Entry 5WLQ (X-ray diffraction, 3.10 A resolution); this record covers chain A.

Chain A:
Protein: Capsid assembly scaffolding protein, Myosin-7, Microtubule-associated protein RP/EB family member 1
From: Bacillus phage phi29
Notes: fragment: UNP P13848 residues 2-48 UNP Q15691 residues 208-256, UNP P12883 residues 1677-1755
UniProtKB: chimeric construct of P13848, P12883, Q15691: residues 2-48 from P13848 (SCAF_BPPH2) positions 2-48 (same numbers); residues 1677-1755 from P12883 positions 1677-1755 (same numbers); residues 1756-1805 from Q15691 positions 208-257 (UniProt number = residue number - 1548)
Sequence (180 residues; each row starts with the number of its first residue; note: 1628 numbers in that range are skipped by the numbering (no residue carries them; nothing is unmodelled there); numbers below 1 keep their minus sign (Gly-2 is residue -2)):
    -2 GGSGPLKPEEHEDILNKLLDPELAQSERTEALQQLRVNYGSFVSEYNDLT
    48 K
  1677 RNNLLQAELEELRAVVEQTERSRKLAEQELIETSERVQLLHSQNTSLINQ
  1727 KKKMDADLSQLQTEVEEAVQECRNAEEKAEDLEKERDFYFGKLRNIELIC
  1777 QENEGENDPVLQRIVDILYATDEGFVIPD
Not modelled in the structure: -2 to -1, 1732-1805
Differences from the reference sequence: expression tag (-2 to 1)
Swiss-Prot annotation at these positions:
  - region: Lys1768 to Ile1790 (APC-binding), Glu1780 to Ile1803 (Interaction with SKA1)
  - modified residue: Lys1768 (N6-acetyllysine)
Ligand contacts:
  - trimethylamine oxide (TMO), molecule 1: Pro2, Leu3, Lys4, Phe39, Val40, Glu42, Tyr43
  - trimethylamine oxide (TMO), molecule 2: Gln30, Arg33, Val34
  - trimethylamine oxide (TMO), molecule 3: Ser41, Asn44, Asp45
  - trimethylamine oxide (TMO), molecule 4: Arg1699, Lys1700, Glu1703
What the authors report for this chain:
  - conformationally variable residues: Leu1706

Overview:
Bound to chain A: 4 copies of trimethylamine oxide. From the paper: conformational variability at Leu1706.
Chain A is Capsid assembly scaffolding protein, Myosin-7, Microtubule-associated protein RP/EB family member 1
(Bacillus phage phi29); the structure, Crystal Structure of Amino Acids 1677-1755 of Human Beta Cardiac Myosin
Fused to Gp7 and Eb1, was determined by X-ray diffraction together with 5WLZ, 5WME and 5WJB from the same
study.
